Entry 9CA1 (electron microscopy, 3.26 A resolution); this record covers chains A and D of the 4 polymer chains in the assembly.

Chain A:
Protein: DNA topoisomerase 3-beta-1
From: Homo sapiens
Notes: EC 5.6.2.1
UniProt: O95985 (TOP3B_HUMAN); residue numbers follow UniProt; this construct covers 1-611
Sequence (612 residues; numbered 0 to 611; the number before each row is that of its first residue; numbering starts at 0):
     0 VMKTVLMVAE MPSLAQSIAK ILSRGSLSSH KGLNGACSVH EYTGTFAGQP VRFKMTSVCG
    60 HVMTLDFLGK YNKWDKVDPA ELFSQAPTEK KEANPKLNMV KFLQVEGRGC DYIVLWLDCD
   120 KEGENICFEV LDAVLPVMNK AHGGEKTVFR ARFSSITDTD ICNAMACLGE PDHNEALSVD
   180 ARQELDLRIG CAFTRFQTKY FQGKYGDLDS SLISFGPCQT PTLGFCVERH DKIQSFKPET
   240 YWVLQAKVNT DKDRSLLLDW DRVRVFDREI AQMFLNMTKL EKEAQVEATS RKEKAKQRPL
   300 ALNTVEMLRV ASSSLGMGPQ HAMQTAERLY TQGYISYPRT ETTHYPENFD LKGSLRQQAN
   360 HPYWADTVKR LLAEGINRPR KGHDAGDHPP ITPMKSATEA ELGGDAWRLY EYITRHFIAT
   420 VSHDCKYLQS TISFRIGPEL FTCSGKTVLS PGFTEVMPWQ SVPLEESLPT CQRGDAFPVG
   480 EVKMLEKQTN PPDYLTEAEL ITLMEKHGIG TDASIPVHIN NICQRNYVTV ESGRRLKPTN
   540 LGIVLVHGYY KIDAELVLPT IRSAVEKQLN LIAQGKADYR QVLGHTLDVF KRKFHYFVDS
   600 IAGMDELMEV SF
Construct notes: expression tag (0); engineered mutation Met10 (Lys in O95985)
Modified residues: Tyr336 (O-phosphotyrosine; PTR)
Ion coordination: Mn2+ site 1: Glu9, Asp117 (shared with DA4(D) of chain D); Mn2+ site 2: Glu340, Asp511
UniProt features mapped onto this chain:
  - active site: Tyr336 (O-(5'-phospho-DNA)-tyrosine intermediate)
From the paper describing this entry:
  - mutagenesis - K10M: abolished catalytic activity
  - Mn2+ coordination: Glu340, Asp511
  - mutagenesis - K10M: decreased catalytic activity on RNA (citing earlier work)

Chain D:
Molecule: 7-nt DNA strand
Sequence (7 nucleotides; row label = number of the first residue in the row; numbers below 1 keep their minus sign (DT-2 is residue -2)):
    -2 TACTAAA
Ion coordination: Mn2+: DA4 (shared with Glu9(A), Asp117(A) of chain A)

Chain A / chain D interface:
Residue-residue contacts (37; chain A residue first):
  Glu9(A) - DA4(D)  phosphate contact
  Gly59(A) - DA4(D)  base contact
  His60(A) - DA4(D)  hydrogen bond to the base
  Thr63(A) - DA2(D)  hydrogen bond to the base
  Asp65(A) - DC0(D)  hydrogen bond to the base
  Asn71(A) - DC0(D)  hydrogen bond to the base
  Trp73(A) - DA-1(D)  base contact
  Trp73(A) - DC0(D)  hydrogen bond to the base
  Glu121(A) - DA3(D)  phosphate contact
  Arg181(A) - DA2(D)  sugar contact
  Arg181(A) - DA3(D)  hydrogen bond to the sugar
  Asp185(A) - DT1(D)  sugar contact
  Asp185(A) - DA2(D)  sugar contact
  Leu186(A) - DT1(D)  base contact
  Gly189(A) - DT1(D)  sugar contact
  Cys190(A) - DC0(D)  hydrogen bond to the base
  Arg194(A) - DC0(D)  hydrogen bond to the base
  Leu211(A) - DC0(D)  sugar contact
  Ser213(A) - DC0(D)  hydrogen bond to the phosphate
  Ser213(A) - DT1(D)  hydrogen bond to the phosphate
  Phe214(A) - DT1(D)  sugar contact
  Gly215(A) - DT1(D)  phosphate contact
  Gly215(A) - DA2(D)  phosphate contact
  Pro216(A) - DT1(D)  phosphate contact
  Pro216(A) - DA2(D)  phosphate contact
  Cys217(A) - DA2(D)  sugar contact
  Gln218(A) - DT1(D)  phosphate contact
  Gln218(A) - DA2(D)  phosphate contact
  Tyr336(A) - DA4(D)  phosphate contact
  Thr510(A) - DA3(D)  phosphate contact
  Thr510(A) - DA4(D)  hydrogen bond to the phosphate
  Ser513(A) - DA3(D)  phosphate contact
  His517(A) - DA2(D)  sugar contact
  His517(A) - DA3(D)  salt bridge to the phosphate
  Arg524(A) - DT1(D)  salt bridge to the phosphate
  Arg561(A) - DA2(D)  phosphate contact
  Arg561(A) - DA3(D)  salt bridge to the phosphate
Interface residues without a listed pair, chain A (33 interface residues in all): Phe66, Asp117, Thr193, Gln201, Gly509, Ala512

In short:
The interface between chain A and chain D involves 33 residues on one side and 6 on the other; the contacts
include 11 hydrogen bonds and 3 salt bridges. Polar pairs include His60(A)-DA4(D), Thr63(A)-DA2(D) and
Asp65(A)-DC0(D). The paper reports that K10M of chain A abolishes catalytic activity; Mn2+ coordination by
Glu340(A) and Asp511(A).
Chain A is DNA topoisomerase 3-beta-1 (Homo sapiens) and chain D is a 7-nt DNA strand; the structure, Human
TOP3B-TDRD3 core complex in DNA religation state, was determined by electron microscopy (same publication as
9C9W, 9C9Y, 9CA0, 9CA4, 9CAG, 9CAH and 3 further entries).
